Entry 9CI2 (electron microscopy, 2.90 A resolution); this record covers chains E and F of the 16 polymer chains in the assembly.

== Chain E (and F) ==
Name: Rubisco large subunit
Organism: Anthoceros agrestis
Notes: chain F of this document is another copy of the same molecule, construct and numbering; everything in this record applies to it too
Chain sequence (475 residues; row label = number of the first residue in the row):
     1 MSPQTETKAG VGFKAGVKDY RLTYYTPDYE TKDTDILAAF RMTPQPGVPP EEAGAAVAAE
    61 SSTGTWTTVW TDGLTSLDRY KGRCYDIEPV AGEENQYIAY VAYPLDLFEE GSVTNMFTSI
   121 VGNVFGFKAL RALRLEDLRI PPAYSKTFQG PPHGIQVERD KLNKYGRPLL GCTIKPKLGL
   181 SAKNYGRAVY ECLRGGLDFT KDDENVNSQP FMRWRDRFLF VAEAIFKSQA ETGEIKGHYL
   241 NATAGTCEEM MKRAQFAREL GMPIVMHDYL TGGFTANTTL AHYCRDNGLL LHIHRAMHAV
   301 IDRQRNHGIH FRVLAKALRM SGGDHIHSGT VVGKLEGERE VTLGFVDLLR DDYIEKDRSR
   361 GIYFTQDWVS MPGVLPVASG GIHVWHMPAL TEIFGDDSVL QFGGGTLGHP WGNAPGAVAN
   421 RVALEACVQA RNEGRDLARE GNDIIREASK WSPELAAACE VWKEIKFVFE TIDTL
Disordered / not traced: 1-21, 74-75 (chain F: 1-11, 467-475)
Modified / non-standard residues: Lys201 (lysine nz-carboxylic acid; KCX)
Ion coordination: Mg2+: Lys201, Asp203, Glu204 (together with 2-carboxyarabinitol-1,5-diphosphate)
Residues lining bound ligands: 2-carboxyarabinitol-1,5-diphosphate (CAP): Thr173, Lys175, Lys201, Asp203, Glu204, His294, Arg295, His327, Lys334, Leu335, Ser379, Gly380, Gly381, Gly403, Gly404

== Chain E / chain F interface ==
Residue-residue contacts (105; chain E residue first):
  Trp70(E) with Lys177(F), hydrogen bond (backbone-side chain)
  Tyr80(E) with Phe211(F), hydrophobic
  Asp106(E) with Phe211(F)
  Leu107(E) with Gln209(F)
  Glu109(E) with Asn207(F); Ser208(F); Arg253(F), salt bridge
  Ser112(E) with Gly245(F)
  Thr114(E) with Thr243(F); Ala244(F); Thr271(F)
  Asn115(E) with Asn207(F)
  Thr118(E) with Thr271(F), hydrogen bond
  Gly122(E) with Met297(F)
  Phe125(E) with Ala299(F); Arg303(F)
  Phe127(E) with Arg303(F), hydrogen bond (backbone-side chain)
  Leu130(E) with Arg303(F)
  Arg131(E) with Arg303(F); Gln304(F)
  Lys175(E) with Val69(F); Thr71(F), hydrogen bond (backbone-side chain)
  Pro176(E) with Thr71(F)
  Lys177(E) with Ser62(F); Thr63(F); Gly64(F)
  Leu178(E) with Ser62(F); Leu107(F), hydrophobic
  Gly179(E) with Thr75(F), hydrogen bond (backbone-side chain)
  Leu180(E) with Thr71(F); Leu74(F), hydrophobic; Thr75(F)
  Glu204(E) with Asn123(F), hydrogen bond
  Asn205(E) with Asn115(F)
  Asn207(E) with Glu109(F); Asn115(F), hydrogen bond
  Ser208(E) with Glu109(F)
  Gln209(E) with Leu107(F), hydrogen bond (side chain-backbone)
  Pro210(E) with Asp106(F)
  Phe211(E) with Asp106(F)
  Arg213(E) with Glu110(F), salt bridge
  Ala244(E) with Thr275(F)
  Gly245(E) with Ser112(F); Thr275(F); Thr278(F)
  Thr246(E) with Thr275(F); Thr278(F)
  Cys247(E) with Thr275(F); Thr279(F)
  Glu248(E) with Thr279(F)
  Arg253(E) with Glu109(F), salt bridge
  Asp268(E) with Thr118(F)
  Thr271(E) with Thr114(F)
  Gly272(E) with Gly273(F); Phe274(F); Thr275(F)
  Gly273(E) with Gly272(F)
  Phe274(E) with Gly272(F)
  Thr275(E) with Ala244(F); Gly245(F); Thr246(F); Cys247(F); Gly272(F)
  Thr278(E) with Gly245(F); Thr246(F)
  Thr279(E) with Thr246(F); Cys247(F), hydrogen bond (side chain-backbone); Glu248(F)
  Met297(E) with Gly122(F), hydrogen bond (backbone-backbone)
  Ala299(E) with Phe125(F); Gly126(F); His307(F)
  Val300(E) with Val121(F), hydrophobic
  Arg303(E) with Phe125(F), hydrogen bond (side chain-backbone); Gly126(F); Phe127(F), hydrogen bond (side chain-backbone); Leu130(F), hydrogen bond (side chain-backbone)
  Gln304(E) with Arg131(F); His307(F), hydrogen bond
  His307(E) with Ala299(F); Gln304(F)
  Gly333(E) with Lys128(F), hydrogen bond (backbone-side chain)
  Lys334(E) with Glu60(F), salt bridge; Phe127(F); Lys128(F), hydrogen bond (backbone-backbone)
  Leu335(E) with Gly126(F); Phe127(F), hydrophobic; Lys128(F)
  Glu336(E) with Gly126(F), hydrogen bond (backbone-backbone); Lys128(F)
  Gly381(E) with Trp66(F)
  Ile382(E) with Trp66(F)
  Gly404(E) with Thr67(F)
  Leu407(E) with Val69(F); Trp70(F); Thr71(F)
  Gly408(E) with Ala15(F); Thr68(F)
  His409(E) with Phe13(F)
  Asn413(E) with Trp70(F), hydrogen bond
  Trp462(E) with Thr67(F), hydrogen bond
  Phe467(E) with Lys128(F)
  Phe469(E) with Lys128(F)
  Glu470(E) with Gln45(F); Arg131(F), salt bridge
Also at the interface, not in a pair above, chain E (83 interface residues in all): Thr63, Phe108, Glu110, Ser119, Val121, Gly126, Lys128, Thr243, His294, Arg295, Ala296, Ile301, Gly308, Val331, Val332, Gly405, Pro410, Val461, Ile465, Ile472
Also at the interface, not in a pair above, chain F (75 interface residues in all): Gly16, Val17, Thr65, Asp72, Tyr80, Phe108, Ser119, Ala129, Pro176, Gly179, Glu204, Asn205, Pro210, Arg213, Val300, Gly308, Ile309, Gly404, Leu407

== Overview ==
83 residues of chain E and 75 residues of chain F are in contact, with 19 hydrogen bonds and 5 salt bridges.
Polar pairs include Glu109(E)-Arg253(F), Arg213(E)-Glu110(F) and Lys334(E)-Glu60(F). Ligands of chain E:
2-carboxyarabinitol-1,5-diphosphate. Lys201(E), Asp203(E) and Glu204(E) form the Mg2+ site.
Chain E and chain F are both Rubisco large subunit (Anthoceros agrestis); the structure, Anthoceros agrestis
Rubisco octamer core complexed with small subunits and Arabidopsis thaliana BSD2, was determined by electron
microscopy together with 9CHZ, 9CI1 and 9CK5 from the same study.
